PDB entry 2Y0N | X-ray diffraction, 3.00 A resolution | chains A and E of the 8 polymer chains in the assembly

== Chain A ==
Protein: Male-specific lethal 3 homolog
Organism: Homo sapiens
Notes: fragment: mrg domain, residues 167-289 and 442-518
UniProtKB: Q8N5Y2 (MS3L1_HUMAN); residue numbers follow UniProt; this construct covers 167-289, 442-518
Sequence (211 residues; each row starts with the number of its first residue; note: 143 numbers in that range are skipped by the numbering (no residue carries them; nothing is unmodelled there)):
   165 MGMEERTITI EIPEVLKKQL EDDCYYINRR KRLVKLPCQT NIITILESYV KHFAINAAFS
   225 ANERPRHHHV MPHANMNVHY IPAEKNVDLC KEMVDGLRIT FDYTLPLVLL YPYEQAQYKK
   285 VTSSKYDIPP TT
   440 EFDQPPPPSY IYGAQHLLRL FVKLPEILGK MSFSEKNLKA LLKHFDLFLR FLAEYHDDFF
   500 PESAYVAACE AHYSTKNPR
Not modelled in the structure: 165-170, 226-246, 289-296, 508-518
Construct notes: expression tag (165-166); insertion (290-296, 440-441)
UniProt features mapped onto this chain:
  - natural variant: Gln454 (deletion: In MRXSBA; uncertain significance), Leu457 (L457P: In MRXSBA; uncertain significance), Arg458 (R458L: In MRXSBA; uncertain significance)

== Chain E ==
Protein: Male-specific lethal 1 homolog
Organism: Mus musculus
Notes: fragment: pehe domain, residues 545-597
UniProtKB: Q6PDM1 (MSL1_MOUSE); residue numbers follow UniProt; this construct covers 545-597
Sequence (56 residues; row label = number of the first residue in the row):
   542 GAMGIQESEP EVTSFFPEPD DVESLLITPF LPVVAFGRPL PKLAPQNFEL PWLDER
Not modelled in the structure: 542-550, 559-563, 595-597
Construct notes: expression tag (542-544)
UniProt features mapped onto this chain:
  - mutagenesis: Phe556 (F556E: Strongly reduces interaction with MSL3; when associated with E-576 and E-589 or E-577 and E-589), Ala576 (A576E: No effect on interaction with MSL3. Reduces interaction; when associated with E-589. Strongly reduces interaction with MSL3; when associated with E-556 and E-589), Phe577 (F577E: No effect on interaction with MSL3. Reduces interaction; when associated with E-589. Strongly reduces interaction with MSL3; when associated with E-556 and E-589), Phe589 (F589E: Strongly reduces interaction with MSL3; when associated with E-556 and E-576 or E-556 and E-577)
What the authors report for this chain:
  - mutagenesis - A576E, F577E: unchanged binding to Male-specific lethal 3 homolog (chain A)
  - mutagenesis - A576E/F589E, F577E/F589E: decreased binding to Male-specific lethal 3 homolog (chain A)
  - mutagenesis - F556E/A576E/F589E, F556E/F577E/F589E: abolished binding to Male-specific lethal 3 homolog (chain A)

== Interface between chain A and chain E ==
Residue-residue contacts (42):
  Lys181(A) - Trp593(E)
  Leu184(A) - Leu591(E)  hydrophobic
  Glu185(A) - Trp593(E)  hydrogen bond
  Cys188(A) - Leu591(E)  hydrophobic
  Met257(A) - Phe577(E)
  Gly260(A) - Ala576(E)
  Gly260(A) - Phe577(E)
  Leu261(A) - Phe577(E)
  Ile263(A) - Val574(E)  hydrophobic
  Ile263(A) - Val575(E)
  Ile263(A) - Leu581(E)  hydrophobic
  Thr264(A) - Ala576(E)
  Thr264(A) - Phe577(E)
  Tyr267(A) - Leu581(E)  hydrophobic
  Tyr267(A) - Pro582(E)  hydrogen bond (side chain-backbone)
  Tyr267(A) - Leu584(E)
  Leu271(A) - Leu584(E)
  Leu271(A) - Pro586(E)
  Leu271(A) - Gln587(E)  hydrogen bond (backbone-backbone)
  Val272(A) - Gln587(E)
  Val272(A) - Phe589(E)
  Leu273(A) - Phe589(E)
  Leu274(A) - Asn588(E)
  Leu274(A) - Phe589(E)  hydrogen bond (backbone-backbone)
  Tyr275(A) - Phe589(E)
  Tyr275(A) - Leu591(E)
  Pro276(A) - Asn588(E)
  Arg458(A) - Phe589(E)
  Val461(A) - Phe589(E)  hydrophobic
  Val461(A) - Pro592(E)
  Lys462(A) - Gln587(E)  hydrogen bond
  Ile466(A) - Pro582(E)  hydrophobic
  Ile466(A) - Leu584(E)  hydrophobic
  Lys469(A) - Pro582(E)
  Lys469(A) - Lys583(E)  hydrogen bond (side chain-backbone)
  Met470(A) - Arg579(E)
  Met470(A) - Pro580(E)
  Met470(A) - Pro582(E)
  Ser471(A) - Arg579(E)
  Phe472(A) - Phe577(E)
  Leu480(A) - Phe577(E)  hydrophobic
  Phe484(A) - Phe577(E)  hydrophobic
Other interface residues (no listed pair), chain A (31 interface residues in all): Ile176, Glu256, Thr268, Gln279, Leu467
Other interface residues (no listed pair), chain E (18 interface residues in all): Glu590
From the paper, about this interface:
  - pairs named by the authors: Leu480(A)-Phe577(E) (hydrophobic contact), Phe484(A)-Phe577(E) (hydrophobic contact), Gln587(E)-Lys462(A) (hydrogen bond), Trp593(E)-Glu185(A) (hydrogen bond)
  - interface residues, chain A: Tyr267(A), Lys469(A), Leu480(A), Phe484(A)
  - interface residues, chain E: Ala576(E), Phe577(E), Leu584(E), Phe589(E), Leu591(E)
  - hot spots on chain E (mutagenesis) - F577E/F589E: decreased binding to Male-specific lethal 3 homolog (chain A)

== Summary ==
31 residues of chain A face 18 of chain E across their interface, with 6 hydrogen bonds. Among the polar pairs
are Glu185(A)-Trp593(E), Tyr267(A)-Pro582(E) and Lys462(A)-Gln587(E). The paper describes hydrophobic contacts
between Leu480(A) and Phe577(E) and Phe484(A) and Phe577(E); hydrogen bonds between Gln587(E) and Lys462(A)
and Trp593(E) and Glu185(A). From the paper: A576E/F589E and F577E/F589E of chain E reduce binding to
Male-specific lethal 3 homolog (chain A); interface residues Tyr267(A), Lys469(A) and Ala576(E) among others;
6 substitutions were tested in all.
Here chain A is Male-specific lethal 3 homolog (Homo sapiens) and chain E is Male-specific lethal 1 homolog
(Mus musculus). Entry 2Y0N (Crystal structure of the complex between dosage compensation factors MSL1 and
MSL3) was determined by X-ray diffraction together with 2Y0M from the same study.
